Entry 3JBC (electron microscopy, 5.60 A resolution (low resolution: residue-level contacts below are approximate; hydrogen-bond / salt-bridge calls are withheld)); this record covers chains 1 and 2 of the 5 polymer chains in the assembly.

[Chain 1]
Name: Capsid protein VP1
Organism: Human poliovirus 1 Mahoney
UniProtKB: P03300 (POLG_POL1M); residues 1-302 here correspond to UniProt positions 580-881 (UniProt number = residue number + 579)
Chain sequence (302 residues; row label = number of the first residue in the row):
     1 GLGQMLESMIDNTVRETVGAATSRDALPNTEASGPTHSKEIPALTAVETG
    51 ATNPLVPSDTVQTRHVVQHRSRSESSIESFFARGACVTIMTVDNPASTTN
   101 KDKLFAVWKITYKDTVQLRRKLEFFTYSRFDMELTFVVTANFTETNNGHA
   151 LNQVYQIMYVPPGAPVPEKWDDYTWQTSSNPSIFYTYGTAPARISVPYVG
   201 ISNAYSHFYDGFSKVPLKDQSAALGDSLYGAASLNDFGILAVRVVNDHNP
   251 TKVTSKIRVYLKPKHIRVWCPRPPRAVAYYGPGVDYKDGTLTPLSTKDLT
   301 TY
Disordered / not traced: 1-19
Swiss-Prot annotation at these positions:
  - region: Gly-1 to Ala-21 (Amphipathic alpha-helix)
  - site: Tyr-302 (Cleavage)

[Chain 2]
Name: Capsid protein VP2
Organism: Human poliovirus 1 Mahoney
UniProtKB: P03300 (POLG_POL1M); residues 1-272 here correspond to UniProt positions 70-341 (UniProt number = residue number + 69)
Chain sequence (272 residues; numbered 1 to 272; the number before each row is that of its first residue):
     1 SPNIEACGYSDRVLQLTLGNSTITTQEAANSVVAYGRWPEYLRDSEANPV
    51 DQPTEPDVAACRFYTLDTVSWTKESRGWWWKLPDALRDMGLFGQNMYYHY
   101 LGRSGYTVHVQCNASKFHQGALGVFAVPEMCLAGDSNTTTMHTSYQNANP
   151 GEKGGTFTGTFTPDNNQTSPARRFCPVDYLLGNGTLLGNAFVFPHQIINL
   201 RTNNCATLVLPYVNSLSIDSMVKHNNWGIAILPLAPLNFASESSPEIPIT
   251 LTIAPMCCEFNGLRNITLPRLQ
Disordered / not traced: 1-5
Disulfides: Cys-61/Cys-258
Swiss-Prot annotation at these positions:
  - site: Gln-272 (Cleavage)

[Chain 1 / chain 2 interface]
Pairs across the interface (96):
  Glu-48(1) / Gln-196(2)
  Glu-48(1) / Ile-197(2)
  Glu-48(1) / Asn-203(2)
  Thr-49(1) / Ala-29(2)
  Thr-49(1) / Val-32(2)
  Thr-49(1) / Gln-196(2)
  Gly-50(1) / His-195(2)
  Thr-126(1) / Glu-129(2)
  Tyr-127(1) / Glu-129(2)
  Tyr-127(1) / Val-213(2)
  Tyr-127(1) / Asn-214(2)
  Tyr-127(1) / Ser-215(2)
  Ser-202(1) / Ser-215(2)
  Ser-202(1) / Leu-216(2)
  Asn-203(1) / Ser-215(2)
  Asn-203(1) / Leu-216(2)
  Ala-204(1) / Ser-215(2)
  Ser-206(1) / Ser-215(2)
  Phe-208(1) / Glu-129(2)
  Tyr-209(1) / Glu-129(2)
  Tyr-209(1) / Cys-131(2)
  Tyr-209(1) / Asp-219(2)
  Tyr-209(1) / His-224(2)
  Asp-210(1) / Glu-129(2)
  Asp-210(1) / Met-130(2)
  Asp-210(1) / His-224(2)
  Asp-210(1) / Asn-225(2)
  Gly-211(1) / Lys-223(2)
  Gly-211(1) / His-224(2)
  Phe-212(1) / Thr-143(2)
  Phe-212(1) / Ser-144(2)
  Phe-212(1) / Tyr-145(2)
  Phe-212(1) / Ala-148(2)
  Phe-212(1) / Lys-223(2)
  Ser-213(1) / Lys-223(2)
  Val-215(1) / Lys-223(2)
  Pro-216(1) / Tyr-145(2)
  Pro-216(1) / Pro-269(2)
  Pro-216(1) / Arg-270(2)
  Leu-217(1) / Thr-267(2)
  Leu-217(1) / Leu-268(2)
  Leu-217(1) / Pro-269(2)
  Leu-217(1) / Arg-270(2)
  Lys-218(1) / Leu-268(2)
  Lys-218(1) / Pro-269(2)
  Lys-218(1) / Arg-270(2)
  Gln-220(1) / Arg-270(2)
  Leu-228(1) / Met-141(2)
  Tyr-229(1) / Met-130(2)
  Tyr-229(1) / Cys-131(2)
  Tyr-229(1) / Leu-132(2)
  Tyr-229(1) / Met-141(2)
  Tyr-229(1) / Thr-143(2)
  Tyr-229(1) / Phe-174(2)
  Cys-270(1) / Tyr-35(2)
  Pro-271(1) / Tyr-35(2)
  Pro-271(1) / Val-192(2)
  Arg-272(1) / Val-127(2)
  Arg-272(1) / Pro-128(2)
  Arg-272(1) / Glu-129(2)
  Pro-273(1) / Thr-185(2)
  Pro-273(1) / Asn-189(2)
  Pro-273(1) / Val-192(2)
  Pro-273(1) / Phe-193(2)
  Pro-274(1) / Thr-185(2)
  Pro-274(1) / Asn-189(2)
  Arg-275(1) / Asn-183(2)
  Arg-275(1) / Gly-184(2)
  Ala-276(1) / Gly-184(2)
  Ala-276(1) / Thr-185(2)
  Ala-276(1) / Leu-186(2)
  Val-277(1) / Leu-180(2)
  Val-277(1) / Gly-184(2)
  Tyr-280(1) / Asn-137(2)
  Tyr-280(1) / Thr-140(2)
  Gly-283(1) / Met-141(2)
  Val-284(1) / Cys-131(2)
  Val-284(1) / Leu-132(2)
  Val-284(1) / Ala-133(2)
  Val-284(1) / Asn-183(2)
  Asp-285(1) / Ala-133(2)
  Asp-285(1) / Gly-134(2)
  Asp-285(1) / Thr-140(2)
  Asp-285(1) / Met-141(2)
  Tyr-286(1) / Ala-133(2)
  Tyr-286(1) / Asn-137(2)
  Tyr-286(1) / Phe-161(2)
  Tyr-286(1) / Cys-175(2)
  Tyr-286(1) / Val-177(2)
  Lys-287(1) / Asn-137(2)
  Asp-288(1) / Asn-137(2)
  Asp-288(1) / Phe-161(2)
  Asp-288(1) / Pro-163(2)
  Leu-291(1) / Phe-161(2)
  Leu-291(1) / Tyr-179(2)
  Leu-294(1) / Leu-186(2)
Also at the interface, not in a pair above, chain 1 (45 interface residues in all): Ile-201, Asp-226, Gly-230, Gly-281, Pro-282, Pro-293
Also at the interface, not in a pair above, chain 2 (59 interface residues in all): Asn-30, Lys-81, Thr-139, His-142, Gln-146, Arg-172, Pro-176, Ala-190, Asn-199, Thr-202, Val-222

[Overview]
The interface between chain 1 and chain 2 involves 45 residues on one side and 59 on the other.
Here chain 1 is Capsid protein VP1 and chain 2 is Capsid protein VP2, both from Human poliovirus 1 Mahoney.
Entry 3JBC (Complex of Poliovirus with VHH PVSP29F) was determined by electron microscopy together with 3JBD,
3JBE, 3JBF and 3JBG from the same study.
